6V8Z - chains A and B of the 18 polymer chains in the assembly; structure by electron microscopy, 2.90 A resolution.

# Chain A
Name: Envelope glycoprotein gp120
Organism: Human immunodeficiency virus 1
Reference sequence: Q2N0S6 (Q2N0S6_9HIV1); the construct lacks a stretch of the UniProt sequence and is renumbered around it, so the offset changes along the chain: 32-134 = UniProt 31-133; 140-142 = UniProt 134-136; 149-151 = UniProt 137-139; 152-185 = UniProt 143-176; 5 more segments
Amino-acid sequence (472 residues; each row starts with the number of its first residue; note: 26 numbers in that range are skipped by the numbering (no residue carries them; nothing is unmodelled there); a row labelled like 151A-151C holds insertion residues (151A, then the next letters in order)):
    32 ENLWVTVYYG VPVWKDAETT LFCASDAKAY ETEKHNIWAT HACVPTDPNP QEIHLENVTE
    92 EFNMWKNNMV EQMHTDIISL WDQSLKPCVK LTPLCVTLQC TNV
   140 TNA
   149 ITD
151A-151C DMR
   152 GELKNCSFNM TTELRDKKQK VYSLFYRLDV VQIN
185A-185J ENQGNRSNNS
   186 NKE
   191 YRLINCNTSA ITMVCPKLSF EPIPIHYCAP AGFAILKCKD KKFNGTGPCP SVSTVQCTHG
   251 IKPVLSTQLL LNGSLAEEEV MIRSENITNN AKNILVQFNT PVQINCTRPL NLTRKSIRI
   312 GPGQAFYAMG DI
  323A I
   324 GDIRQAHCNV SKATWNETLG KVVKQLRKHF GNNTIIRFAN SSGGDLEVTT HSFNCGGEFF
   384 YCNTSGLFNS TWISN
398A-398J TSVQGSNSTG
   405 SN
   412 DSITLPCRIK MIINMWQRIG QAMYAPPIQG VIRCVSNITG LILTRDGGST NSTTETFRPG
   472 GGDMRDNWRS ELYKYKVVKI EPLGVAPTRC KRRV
Not modelled in the structure: 151A-151C, 185A-185J, 398A-398J
Differences from the reference sequence: conflict Ile68 (Val67 in Q2N0S6), Ala142 (Asn136 in Q2N0S6), Met203 (Gln202 in Q2N0S6), Val204 (Ala203 in Q2N0S6), Leu208 (Val207 in Q2N0S6), Leu255 (Val254 in Q2N0S6), Leu300 (Asn299 in Q2N0S6), Leu302 (Asn301 in Q2N0S6), Met320 (Thr317 in Q2N0S6), Asn332 (Thr330 in Q2N0S6), Met422 (Gln419 in Q2N0S6), Cys501 (Ala498 in Q2N0S6)
Disulfides: Cys54-Cys74, Cys126-Cys196, Cys131-Cys157, Cys228-Cys239, Cys296-Cys331, Cys378-Cys445, Cys385-Cys418
Glycans and other covalent adducts: N-acetylglucosamine (NAG) linked to Asn88, Asn133, Asn156, Asn197, Asn234, Asn262, Asn276, Asn295, Asn301, Asn339, Asn355, Asn363, Asn386, Asn392, Asn448; glycan linked to Asn332
From the paper describing this entry:
  - conformationally variable residues (side-chain flip): His66, His72

# Chain B
Name: envelope glycoprotein gp41
Organism: Human immunodeficiency virus 1
Reference sequence: Q2N0S7 (Q2N0S7_9HIV1); residues 519-664 here correspond to UniProt positions 516-661 (UniProt number = residue number - 3)
Amino-acid sequence (147 residues; numbered 506 to 664; 12 numbers in that range are skipped by the numbering (no residue carries them; nothing is unmodelled there); the number before each row is that of its first residue):
   506 V
   519 FLGFLGAAGS TMGAASMTLT VQARNLLSGI VQQQSNLLRA PEAQQHLLKL TVWGIKQLQA
   579 RVLAVERYLR DQQLLGIWGC SGKLICCTNV PWNSSWSNRN LSEIWDNMTW LQWDKEISNY
   639 TQIIYGLLEE SQNQQEKNEQ DLLALD
Differences from the reference sequence: conflict Pro559 (Ile556 in Q2N0S7), Cys605 (Thr602 in Q2N0S7)
Disulfides: Cys598-Cys604
Glycans and other covalent adducts: N-acetylglucosamine (NAG) linked to Asn611, Asn618, Asn637
From the paper describing this entry:
  - conformationally variable residues (helix shift): Lys567, Trp571

# How chain A and chain B interact
Inter-chain disulfides: Cys501(A)-Cys605(B)
Pairs across the interface (99; chain A residue first):
  Leu34(A) with Val608(B); Pro609(B); Trp610(B), hydrogen bond (backbone-backbone); Leu619(B), hydrophobic
  Trp35(A) with Asn607(B); Val608(B); Pro609(B)
  Val36(A) with Thr606(B), hydrogen bond (backbone-side chain); Val608(B), hydrogen bond (backbone-backbone); Trp610(B), hydrophobic; Trp614(B), hydrophobic
  Thr37(A) with Cys604(B), hydrogen bond (side chain-backbone); Cys605(B)
  Val38(A) with Leu593(B), hydrophobic; Trp596(B), hydrophobic; Leu602(B); Ile603(B); Cys604(B), hydrogen bond (backbone-backbone); Thr606(B)
  Tyr39(A) with Ile603(B), hydrophobic; Trp623(B), hydrophobic; Trp628(B), hydrophobic
  Tyr40(A) with Leu537(B); Leu544(B); Tyr586(B); Leu602(B)
  Gly41(A) with Leu537(B); Gln540(B), hydrogen bond (backbone-side chain)
  Val42(A) with Leu537(B); Trp628(B), hydrophobic
  Pro43(A) with Leu523(B), hydrophobic; Ala525(B); Gln540(B); Leu629(B)
  Val44(A) with Trp628(B), hydrophobic; Leu629(B)
  Trp45(A) with Leu523(B); Ala526(B), hydrophobic; Leu629(B), hydrophobic
  Lys46(A) with Asp632(B), salt bridge
  Phe53(A) with Gln551(B)
  His66(A) with Glu560(B), salt bridge; Gln563(B); His564(B), hydrogen bond
  Ile68(A) with Lys567(B)
  Thr71(A) with Lys567(B)
  His72(A) with His564(B); Lys567(B); Trp571(B)
  Ala73(A) with Gln575(B)
  Val75(A) with Ser553(B)
  Asp78(A) with Gln550(B)
  Ile84(A) with Leu520(B); Phe522(B)
  Leu86(A) with Leu523(B)
  Glu87(A) with Gly527(B); Ser528(B), hydrogen bond
  Asn88(A) with Gly527(B)
  Val89(A) with Ala526(B); Gly527(B)
  Asp107(A) with Trp571(B)
  Leu111(A) with Trp571(B), hydrophobic
  Gln114(A) with Lys567(B); Val570(B); Trp571(B), hydrogen bond
  Ser115(A) with His564(B), hydrogen bond (backbone-side chain); Lys567(B), hydrogen bond
  Pro118(A) with Gln563(B); His564(B)
  Lys207(A) with Gln563(B)
  Pro220(A) with Gln551(B); Ala578(B), hydrophobic
  Ala221(A) with Leu544(B); Gln551(B); Ala582(B); Arg585(B)
  Gly222(A) with Leu544(B)
  Thr244(A) with Phe522(B); Leu523(B)
  Ile491(A) with Leu523(B), hydrophobic
  Pro493(A) with Leu544(B), hydrophobic
  Leu494(A) with Asp589(B); Trp596(B), hydrophobic; Tyr643(B)
  Val496(A) with Trp631(B), hydrogen bond (backbone-side chain); Tyr643(B), hydrophobic
  Ala497(A) with Trp623(B), hydrophobic; Trp628(B), hydrophobic
  Pro498(A) with Trp610(B), hydrophobic; Trp623(B); Trp631(B)
  Arg500(A) with Leu619(B)
  Cys501(A) with Cys605(B), disulfide
  Arg503(A) with Trp596(B), hydrogen bond (side chain-backbone); Cys605(B), hydrogen bond (side chain-backbone); Asn607(B); Gln650(B), hydrogen bond; Gln653(B)
  Val505(A) with Glu657(B)
Other interface residues (no listed pair), chain A (59 interface residues in all): Glu32, Asn33, Ala70, Cys74, Pro76, Glu91, Ser110, Lys117, Leu208, Phe223, Ala224, Lys490, Lys502
Other interface residues (no listed pair), chain B (63 interface residues in all): Gly521, Gly524, Met530, Ala533, Thr536, Ala541, Leu545, Asn554, Leu556, Leu566, Leu568, Gln590, Leu592, Gly597, Ile642, Leu646
Interface features reported in the paper:
  - interface residues, chain A: His66(A), His72(A)

# Overview
Chain A and chain B form an interface of 59 and 63 residues respectively, with 1 disulfide bond, 15 hydrogen
bonds and 2 salt bridges. Among the polar pairs are Lys46(A)-Asp632(B), His66(A)-Glu560(B) and
Val36(A)-Thr606(B). The paper reports interface residues His66(A) and His72(A); conformational variability at
His66(A), His72(A) and Lys567(B) among others.
Here chain A is Envelope glycoprotein gp120 and chain B is envelope glycoprotein gp41, both from Human
immunodeficiency virus 1. Entry 6V8Z (VRC03 and 10-1074 Bound BG505 F14 HIV-1 SOSIP Envelope Trimer Structure)
was determined by electron microscopy, deposited together with 6V8X.
